9GW0 - chain A; structure by X-ray diffraction, 2.40 A resolution.

Chain A:
Protein: Cellular retinoic acid-binding protein 2
Organism: Homo sapiens
Reference sequence: P29373 (RABP2_HUMAN); residues 0-137 here correspond to UniProt positions 1-138 (UniProt number = residue number + 1)
Chain sequence (141 residues; row label = number of the first residue in the row; numbers below 1 keep their minus sign (Gly-3 is residue -3)):
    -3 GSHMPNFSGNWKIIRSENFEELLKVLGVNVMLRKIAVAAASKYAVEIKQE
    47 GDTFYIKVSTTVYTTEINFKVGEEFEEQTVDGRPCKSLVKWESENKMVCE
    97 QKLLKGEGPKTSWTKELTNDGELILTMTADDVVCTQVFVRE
Disordered / not traced: -3 to -1
Differences from the reference sequence: expression tag (-3 to -1); engineered mutation Tyr39 (Pro40 in P29373), Val54 (Thr55 in P29373), Tyr59 (Arg60 in P29373), Lys111 (Arg112 in P29373), Gln132 (Arg133 in P29373), Phe134 (Tyr135 in P29373)
Covalently attached groups: methyl (Z)-3-(4-acetamidophenyl)-2-methyl-prop-2-enoate (A1IQ1) linked to Lys111
Ligand contacts: A1IQ1 (methyl (Z)-3-(4-acetamidophenyl)-2-methyl-prop-2-enoate): Phe15, Tyr39, Val54, Val76, Trp109, Leu121, Met123, Gln132
UniProt features mapped onto this chain:
  - motif: Lys20 to Lys30 (Nuclear localization signal)
  - cross-link: Lys101 (Glycyl lysine isopeptide (Lys-Gly) (interchain with G-Cter in SUMO))

Overview:
Compound A1IQ1 is covalently linked to Lys111.
Chain A is Cellular retinoic acid-binding protein 2 (Homo sapiens); the structure, M2 mutant
(R111K:Y134F:T54V:R132Q:P39Y:R59Y) of human cellular retinoic acid binding protein II - 1l conjugate, was
determined by X-ray diffraction together with 9GVX, 9GVY and 9GVZ from the same study.
